PDB entry 7K1K | electron microscopy, 4.10 A resolution (low resolution: residue-level contacts below are approximate; hydrogen-bond / salt-bridge calls are withheld) | chains A and B of the 7 polymer chains in the assembly

Chain A:
Molecule: DNA-dependent protein kinase catalytic subunit
From: Homo sapiens
Notes: EC 2.7.11.1
UniProtKB: P78527 (PRKDC_HUMAN); residues 1-4128 here = UniProt positions 1-4128
Amino-acid sequence (4128 residues; numbered 1 to 4128; the number before each row is that of its first residue):
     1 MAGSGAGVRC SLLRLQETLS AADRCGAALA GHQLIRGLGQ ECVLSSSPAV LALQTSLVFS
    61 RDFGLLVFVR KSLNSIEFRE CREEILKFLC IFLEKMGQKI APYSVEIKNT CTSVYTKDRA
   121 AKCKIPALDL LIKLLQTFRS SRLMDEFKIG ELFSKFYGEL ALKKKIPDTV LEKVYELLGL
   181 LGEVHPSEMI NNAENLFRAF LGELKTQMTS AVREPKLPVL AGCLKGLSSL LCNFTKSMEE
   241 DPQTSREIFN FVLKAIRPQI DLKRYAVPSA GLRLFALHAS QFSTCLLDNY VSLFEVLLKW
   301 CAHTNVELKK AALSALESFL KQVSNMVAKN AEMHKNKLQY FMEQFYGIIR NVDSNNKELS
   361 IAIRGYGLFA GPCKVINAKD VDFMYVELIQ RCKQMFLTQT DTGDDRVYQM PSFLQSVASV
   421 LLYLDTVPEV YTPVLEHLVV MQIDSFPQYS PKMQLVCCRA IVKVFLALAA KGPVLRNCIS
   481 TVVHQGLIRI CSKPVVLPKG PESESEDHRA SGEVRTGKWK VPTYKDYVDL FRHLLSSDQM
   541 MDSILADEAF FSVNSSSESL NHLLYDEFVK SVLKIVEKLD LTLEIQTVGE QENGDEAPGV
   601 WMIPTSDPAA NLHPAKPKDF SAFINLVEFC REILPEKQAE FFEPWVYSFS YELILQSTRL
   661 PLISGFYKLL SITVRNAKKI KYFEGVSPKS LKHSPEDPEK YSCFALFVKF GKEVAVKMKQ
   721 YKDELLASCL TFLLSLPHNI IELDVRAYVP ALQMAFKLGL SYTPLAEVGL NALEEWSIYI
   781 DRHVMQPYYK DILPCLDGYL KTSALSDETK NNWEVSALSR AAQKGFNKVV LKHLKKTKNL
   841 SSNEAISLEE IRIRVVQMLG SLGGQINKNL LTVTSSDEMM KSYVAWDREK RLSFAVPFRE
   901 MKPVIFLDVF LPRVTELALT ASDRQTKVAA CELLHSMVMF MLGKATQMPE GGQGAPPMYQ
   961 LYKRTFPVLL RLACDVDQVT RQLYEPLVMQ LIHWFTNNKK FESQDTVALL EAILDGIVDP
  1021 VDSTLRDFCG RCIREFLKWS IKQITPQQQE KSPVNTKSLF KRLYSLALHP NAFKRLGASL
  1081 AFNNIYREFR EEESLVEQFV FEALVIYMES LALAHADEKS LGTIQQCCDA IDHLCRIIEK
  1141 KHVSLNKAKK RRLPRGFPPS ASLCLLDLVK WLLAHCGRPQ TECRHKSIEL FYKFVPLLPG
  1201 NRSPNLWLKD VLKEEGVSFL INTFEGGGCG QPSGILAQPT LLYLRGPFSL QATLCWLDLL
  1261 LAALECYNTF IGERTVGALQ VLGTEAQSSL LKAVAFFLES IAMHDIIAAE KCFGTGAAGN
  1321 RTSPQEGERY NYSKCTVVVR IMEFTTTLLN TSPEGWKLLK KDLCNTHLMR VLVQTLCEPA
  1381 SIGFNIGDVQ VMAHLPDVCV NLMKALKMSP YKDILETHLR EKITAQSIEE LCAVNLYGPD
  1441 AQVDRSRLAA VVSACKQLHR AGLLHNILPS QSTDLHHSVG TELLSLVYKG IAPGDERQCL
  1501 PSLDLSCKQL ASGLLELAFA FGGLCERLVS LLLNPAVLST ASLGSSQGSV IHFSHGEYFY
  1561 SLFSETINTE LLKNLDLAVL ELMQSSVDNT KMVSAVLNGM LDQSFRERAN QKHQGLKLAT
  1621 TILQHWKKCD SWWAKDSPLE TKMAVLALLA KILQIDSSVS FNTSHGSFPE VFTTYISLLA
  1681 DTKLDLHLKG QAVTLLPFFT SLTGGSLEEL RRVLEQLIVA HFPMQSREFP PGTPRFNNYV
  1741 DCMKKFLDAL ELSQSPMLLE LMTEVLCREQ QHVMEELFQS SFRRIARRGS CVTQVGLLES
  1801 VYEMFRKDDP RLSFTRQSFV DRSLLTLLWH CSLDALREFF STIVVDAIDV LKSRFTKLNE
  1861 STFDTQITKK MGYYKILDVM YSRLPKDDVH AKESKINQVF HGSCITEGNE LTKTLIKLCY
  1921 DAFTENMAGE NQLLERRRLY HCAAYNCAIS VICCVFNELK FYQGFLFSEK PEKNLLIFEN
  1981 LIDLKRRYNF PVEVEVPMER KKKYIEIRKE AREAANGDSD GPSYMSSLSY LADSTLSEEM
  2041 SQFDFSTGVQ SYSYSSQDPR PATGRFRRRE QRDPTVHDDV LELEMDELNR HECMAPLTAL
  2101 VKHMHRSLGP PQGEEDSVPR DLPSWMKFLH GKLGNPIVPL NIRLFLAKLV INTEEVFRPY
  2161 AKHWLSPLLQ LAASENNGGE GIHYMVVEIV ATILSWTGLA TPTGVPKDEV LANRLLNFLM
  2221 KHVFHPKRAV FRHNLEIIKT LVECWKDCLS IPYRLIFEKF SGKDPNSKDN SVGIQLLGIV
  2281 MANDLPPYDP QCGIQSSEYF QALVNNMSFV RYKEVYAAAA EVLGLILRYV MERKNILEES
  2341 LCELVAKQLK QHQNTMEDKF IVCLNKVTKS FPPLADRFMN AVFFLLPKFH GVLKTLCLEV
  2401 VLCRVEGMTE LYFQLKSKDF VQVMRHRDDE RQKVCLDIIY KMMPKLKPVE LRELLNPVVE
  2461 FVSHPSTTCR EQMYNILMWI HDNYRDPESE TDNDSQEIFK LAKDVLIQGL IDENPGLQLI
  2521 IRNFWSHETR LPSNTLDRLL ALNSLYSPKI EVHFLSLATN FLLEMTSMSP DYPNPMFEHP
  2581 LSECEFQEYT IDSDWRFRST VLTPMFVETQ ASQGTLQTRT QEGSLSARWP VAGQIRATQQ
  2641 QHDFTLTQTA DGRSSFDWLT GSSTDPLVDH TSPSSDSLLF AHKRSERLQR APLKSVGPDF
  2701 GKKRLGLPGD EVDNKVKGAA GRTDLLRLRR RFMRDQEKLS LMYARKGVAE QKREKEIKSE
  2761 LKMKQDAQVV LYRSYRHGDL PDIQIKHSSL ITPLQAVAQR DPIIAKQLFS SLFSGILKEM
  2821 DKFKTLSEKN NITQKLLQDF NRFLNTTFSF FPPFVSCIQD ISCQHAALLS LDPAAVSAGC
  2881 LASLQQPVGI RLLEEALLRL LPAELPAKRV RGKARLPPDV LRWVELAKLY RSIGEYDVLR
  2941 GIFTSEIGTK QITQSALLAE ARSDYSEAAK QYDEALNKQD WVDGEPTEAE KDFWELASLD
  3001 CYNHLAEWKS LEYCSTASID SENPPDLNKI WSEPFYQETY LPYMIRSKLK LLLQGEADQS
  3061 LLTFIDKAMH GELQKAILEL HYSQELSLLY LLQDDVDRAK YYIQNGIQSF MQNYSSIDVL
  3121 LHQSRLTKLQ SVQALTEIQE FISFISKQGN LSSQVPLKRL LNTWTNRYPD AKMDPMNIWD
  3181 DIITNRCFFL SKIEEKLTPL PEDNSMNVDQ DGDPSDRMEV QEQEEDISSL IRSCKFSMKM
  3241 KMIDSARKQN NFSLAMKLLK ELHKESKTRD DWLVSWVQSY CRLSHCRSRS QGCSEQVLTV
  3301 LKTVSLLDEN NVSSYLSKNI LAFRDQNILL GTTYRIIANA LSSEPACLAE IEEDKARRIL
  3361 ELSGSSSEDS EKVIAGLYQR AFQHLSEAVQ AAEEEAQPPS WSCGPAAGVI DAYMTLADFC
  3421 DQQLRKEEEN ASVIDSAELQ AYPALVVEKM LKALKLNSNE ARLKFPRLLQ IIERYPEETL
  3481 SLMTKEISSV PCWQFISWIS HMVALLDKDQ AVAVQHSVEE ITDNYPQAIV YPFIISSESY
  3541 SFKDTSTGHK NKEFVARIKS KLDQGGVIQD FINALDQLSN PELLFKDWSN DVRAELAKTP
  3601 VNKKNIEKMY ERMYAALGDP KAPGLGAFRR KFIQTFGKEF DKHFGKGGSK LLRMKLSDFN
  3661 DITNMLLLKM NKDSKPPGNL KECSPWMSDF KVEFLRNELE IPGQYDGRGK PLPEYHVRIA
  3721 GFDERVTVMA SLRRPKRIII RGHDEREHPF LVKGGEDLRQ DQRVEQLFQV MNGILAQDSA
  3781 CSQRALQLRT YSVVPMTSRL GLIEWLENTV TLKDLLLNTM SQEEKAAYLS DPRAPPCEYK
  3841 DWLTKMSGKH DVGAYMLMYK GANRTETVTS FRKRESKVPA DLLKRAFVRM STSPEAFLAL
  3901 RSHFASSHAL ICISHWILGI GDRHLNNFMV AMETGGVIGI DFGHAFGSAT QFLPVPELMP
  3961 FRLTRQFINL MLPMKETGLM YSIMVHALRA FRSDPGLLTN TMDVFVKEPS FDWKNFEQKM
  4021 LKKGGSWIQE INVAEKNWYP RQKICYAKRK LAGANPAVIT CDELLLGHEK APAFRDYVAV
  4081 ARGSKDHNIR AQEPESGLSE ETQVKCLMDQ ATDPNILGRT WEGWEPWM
Unresolved in the structure: 1-6, 497-518, 546-559, 586-601, 686-699, 802-816, 948-955, 1231-1240, 1283-1290, 1304-1322, 1495-1501, 1542-1551, 1995-1999, 2017-2081, 2109-2119, 2568-2786, 2900-2916, 3199-3225, 3363-3369, 3392-3405, 3430-3439
UniProt features mapped onto this chain:
  - region: Leu1503 to Leu1538 (Interaction with C1D), Glu2737 to Gln2765 (May split the end of the DNA molecule, with the two strands separating around the region), Val3728 to Arg3734 (G-loop), Gly3919 to Asn3927 (Catalytic loop), Gly3939 to Thr3964 (Activation loop)
  - site: Asp2020, Gly2021 (Cleavage)
  - modified residue: Lys117 (N6-acetyllysine), Ser511 (Phosphoserine), Ser687 (Phosphoserine), Lys828 (N6-acetyllysine), Ser841 (Phosphoserine), Ser893 (Phosphoserine), Ser1065 (Phosphoserine), Lys1209 (N6-acetyllysine), Lys1970 (N6-acetyllysine), Ser2056 (Phosphoserine), Lys2259 (N6-acetyllysine), Thr2535 (Phosphothreonine), Thr2609 (Phosphothreonine), Ser2612 (Phosphoserine), Thr2638 (Phosphothreonine), Thr2647 (Phosphothreonine), Ser2789 (Phosphoserine), Ser3205 (Phosphoserine), Lys3241 (N6-acetyllysine), Lys3260 (N6-acetyllysine) and 6 more in UniProt
  - natural variant: Lys263 (K263N: In a lung adenocarcinoma sample), Gly500 (G500S: In a metastatic melanoma sample), Arg1136 (R1136H: In a colorectal adenocarcinoma sample), Arg1447 (R1447M: In a lung squamous cell carcinoma sample), Ala1680 (A1680V: In a metastatic melanoma sample), Ser2810 (S2810N: In a metastatic melanoma sample), Gly2941 (G2941A: In a lung neuroendocrine carcinoma sample), Leu3062 (L3062R: In IMD26), Ala3574 (A3574V: In IMD26)
  - mutagenesis: Leu1510 (L1510P: Loss of interaction with C1D), Glu1516 to Leu1517 (Loss of interaction with C1D), Thr2609 (T2609A: Leads to radiation sensitivity and impaired DSB joining. Gives rise to reduced phosphorylation; when associated with A-2612), Ser2612 (S2612A: Reduced phosphorylation; when associated with A-2609), Thr2638 (T2638A: Alleviates phosphorylation, leaves a fully active enzyme with compromised cellular resistance to ionizing radiation without affecting DNA end joining; when associated with A-2647), Thr2647 (T2647A: Alleviates phosphorylation, leaves a fully active enzyme with compromised cellular resistance to ionizing radiation without affecting DNA end joining; when associated with A-2638)
What the authors report for this chain:
  - binding site for the 16-nt DNA strand: Trp519, Lys520
  - post-translational modification sites: Ser56, Ser72, Thr946, Ser1003, Ser3205, Thr3950 (citing earlier work)
  - disease-associated variants - L3062R: decreased catalytic activity (citing earlier work)

Chain B:
Molecule: X-ray repair cross-complementing protein 6
From: Homo sapiens
Notes: EC 3.6.4.-, 4.2.99.-
UniProtKB: P12956 (XRCC6_HUMAN); numbering as in UniProt (aligned over 1-609)
Amino-acid sequence (609 residues; numbered 1 to 609; the number before each row is that of its first residue):
     1 MSGWESYYKT EGDEEAEEEQ EENLEASGDY KYSGRDSLIF LVDASKAMFE SQSEDELTPF
    61 DMSIQCIQSV YISKIISSDR DLLAVVFYGT EKDKNSVNFK NIYVLQELDN PGAKRILELD
   121 QFKGQQGQKR FQDMMGHGSD YSLSEVLWVC ANLFSDVQFK MSHKRIMLFT NEDNPHGNDS
   181 AKASRARTKA GDLRDTGIFL DLMHLKKPGG FDISLFYRDI ISIAEDEDLR VHFEESSKLE
   241 DLLRKVRAKE TRKRALSRLK LKLNKDIVIS VGIYNLVQKA LKPPPIKLYR ETNEPVKTKT
   301 RTFNTSTGGL LLPSDTKRSQ IYGSRQIILE KEETEELKRF DDPGLMLMGF KPLVLLKKHH
   361 YLRPSLFVYP EESLVIGSST LFSALLIKCL EKEVAALCRY TPRRNIPPYF VALVPQEEEL
   421 DDQKIQVTPP GFQLVFLPFA DDKRKMPFTE KIMATPEQVG KMKAIVEKLR FTYRSDSFEN
   481 PVLQQHFRNL EALALDLMEP EQAVDLTLPK VEAMNKRLGS LVDEFKELVY PPDYNPEGKV
   541 TKRKHDNEGS GSKRPKVEYS EEELKTHISK GTLGKFTVPM LKEACRAYGL KSGLKKQELL
   601 EALTKHFQD
Unresolved in the structure: 1-30, 223-236, 535-609
UniProt features mapped onto this chain:
  - region: Val578 to Glu583 (Interaction with BAX)
  - active site: Lys31 (Schiff-base intermediate with DNA)
  - modified residue: Ser2 (N-acetylserine), Ser6 (Phosphoserine), Ser27 (Phosphoserine), Lys31 (N6-acetyllysine), Ser51 (Phosphoserine), Ser306 (Phosphoserine), Lys317 (N6-acetyllysine), Lys331 (N6-acetyllysine), Lys338 (N6-acetyllysine), Thr455 (Phosphothreonine), Lys461 (N6-acetyllysine), Ser477 (Phosphoserine), Ser520 (Phosphoserine), Lys539 (N6-acetyllysine), Lys542 (N6-acetyllysine), Lys544 (N6-acetyllysine), Ser550 (Phosphoserine), Lys553 (N6-acetyllysine), Lys556 (N6-acetyllysine), Ser560 (Phosphoserine) and 1 more in UniProt
  - cross-link (Glycyl lysine isopeptide (Lys-Gly)): Lys287 (interchain with G-Cter in SUMO2), Lys317 (interchain with G-Cter in SUMO2), Lys556 (interchain with G-Cter in SUMO2)
  - mutagenesis: Lys31 (K31A: Diminishes the ability to form a Schiff base. Abolishes adduct formation; when associated with A-160 and A-164), Lys160 (K160A: Abolishes adduct formation; when associated with A-31 and A-160), Lys164 (K164A: Abolishes adduct formation; when associated with A-31 and A-164), Lys539 (K539Q: Complete loss of suppression of BAX-induced apoptosis; K539R: No effect on suppression of BAX-induced apoptosis), Lys542 (K542Q: Complete loss of suppression of BAX-induced apoptosis; K542R: No effect on suppression of BAX-induced apoptosis), Lys544 (K544R: No effect on suppression of BAX-induced apoptosis), Lys553 (K553Q: Partial loss of suppression of BAX-induced apoptosis; K553R: No effect on suppression of BAX-induced apoptosis), Lys556 (K556R: No effect on suppression of BAX-induced apoptosis), Lys570 (K570R: Loss of methylation; loss of anti-apoptotic activity; no effect on XRCC5 stabilization)

Interface between chain A and chain B:
Pairs across the interface (21; chain A residue first):
  Tyr157(A) - Leu310(B)
  Tyr157(A) - Leu312(B)
  Gly158(A) - Arg301(B)
  Gly158(A) - Leu310(B)
  Ala161(A) - Leu310(B)
  Ala161(A) - Leu312(B)
  Leu162(A) - Thr300(B)
  Lys163(A) - Thr300(B)
  Gly202(A) - Ser314(B)
  Ala211(A) - Glu332(B)
  Val212(A) - Glu332(B)
  Arg213(A) - Arg404(B)
  Arg2377(A) - Asp195(B)
  Asn2380(A) - Asp192(B)
  Asn2380(A) - Asp195(B)
  Phe2384(A) - Ser155(B)
  Pro2387(A) - Ser155(B)
  Lys2388(A) - Asp156(B)
  Lys2388(A) - Gln158(B)
  Gln2414(A) - Trp148(B)
  Ser2417(A) - Val97(B)
Other interface residues (no listed pair), chain A (25 interface residues in all): Glu159, Leu160, Glu203, Ser210, Glu214, Gln2353, Glu2357, Phe2413, Lys2418
Other interface residues (no listed pair), chain B (22 interface residues in all): Phe99, Ala151, Asn152, Phe154, Lys160, Thr196, Leu311, Pro313

In short:
The interface between chain A and chain B involves 25 residues on one side and 22 on the other. From the
paper: a binding site for the 16-nt DNA strand at Trp519(A) and Lys520(A); L3062R of chain A reduces catalytic
activity.
Chain A is DNA-dependent protein kinase catalytic subunit and chain B is X-ray repair cross-complementing
protein 6, both from Homo sapiens; the structure, CryoEM structure of inactivated-form DNA-PK (Complex IV),
was determined by electron microscopy (same publication as 7K0Y, 7K17, 7K19, 7K1B, 7K1J and 7K1N).
